1ZZ1 - chain A; structure by X-ray diffraction, 1.57 A resolution.

Chain A:
Protein: Histone deacetylase-like amidohydrolase
Organism: Alcaligenaceae bacterium
Notes: EC 3.5.1.-
UniProt: Q70I53 (HDAH_ALCSD); residues 2-369 here correspond to UniProt positions 1-368 (UniProt number = residue number - 1)
Amino-acid sequence (369 residues; numbered 1 to 369; the number before each row is that of its first residue):
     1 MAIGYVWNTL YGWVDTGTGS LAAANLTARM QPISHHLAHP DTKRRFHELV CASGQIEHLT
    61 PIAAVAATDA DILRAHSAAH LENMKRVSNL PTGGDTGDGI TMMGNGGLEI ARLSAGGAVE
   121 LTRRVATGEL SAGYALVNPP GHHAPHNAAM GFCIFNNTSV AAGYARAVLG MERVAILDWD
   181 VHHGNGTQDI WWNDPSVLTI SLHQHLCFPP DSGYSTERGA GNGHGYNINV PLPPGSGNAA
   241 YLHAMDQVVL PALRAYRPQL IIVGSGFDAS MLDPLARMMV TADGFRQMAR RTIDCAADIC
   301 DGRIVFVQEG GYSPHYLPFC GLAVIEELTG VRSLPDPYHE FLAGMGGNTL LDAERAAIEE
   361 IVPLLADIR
Disordered / not traced: 1, 369
Sequence notes: initiating methionine (1)
Metal / ion sites: K+ site 1: D178, D180, H182, S201, L202; Zn2+: D180, H182, D268 (together with octanedioic acid hydroxyamide phenylamide); K+ site 2: W191, D194, V197, Y226
Ligand contacts: octanedioic acid hydroxyamide phenylamide (SHH): L21, D98, I100, H142, H143, G151, F152, D180, H182, F208, D268, L275, G310, Y312

Summary:
Chain A binds octanedioic acid hydroxyamide phenylamide. D178, D180, H182, S201 and L202 form the K+ site 1.
D180, H182 and D268 form the Zn2+ site.
Chain A is Histone deacetylase-like amidohydrolase (Alcaligenaceae bacterium); the structure, Crystal
structure of a HDAC-like protein with SAHA bound, was determined by X-ray diffraction, deposited together with
1ZZ0 and 1ZZ3.
